PDB entry 7UEA | electron microscopy, 3.49 A resolution | chains A and B of the 9 polymer chains in the assembly

[Chain A]
Name: Photosystem P840 reaction center, large subunit
From: Chlorobaculum tepidum TLS
UniProt: Q8KAY0 (Q8KAY0_CHLTE); numbering as in UniProt (aligned over 1-731)
Sequence (731 residues; each row starts with the number of its first residue):
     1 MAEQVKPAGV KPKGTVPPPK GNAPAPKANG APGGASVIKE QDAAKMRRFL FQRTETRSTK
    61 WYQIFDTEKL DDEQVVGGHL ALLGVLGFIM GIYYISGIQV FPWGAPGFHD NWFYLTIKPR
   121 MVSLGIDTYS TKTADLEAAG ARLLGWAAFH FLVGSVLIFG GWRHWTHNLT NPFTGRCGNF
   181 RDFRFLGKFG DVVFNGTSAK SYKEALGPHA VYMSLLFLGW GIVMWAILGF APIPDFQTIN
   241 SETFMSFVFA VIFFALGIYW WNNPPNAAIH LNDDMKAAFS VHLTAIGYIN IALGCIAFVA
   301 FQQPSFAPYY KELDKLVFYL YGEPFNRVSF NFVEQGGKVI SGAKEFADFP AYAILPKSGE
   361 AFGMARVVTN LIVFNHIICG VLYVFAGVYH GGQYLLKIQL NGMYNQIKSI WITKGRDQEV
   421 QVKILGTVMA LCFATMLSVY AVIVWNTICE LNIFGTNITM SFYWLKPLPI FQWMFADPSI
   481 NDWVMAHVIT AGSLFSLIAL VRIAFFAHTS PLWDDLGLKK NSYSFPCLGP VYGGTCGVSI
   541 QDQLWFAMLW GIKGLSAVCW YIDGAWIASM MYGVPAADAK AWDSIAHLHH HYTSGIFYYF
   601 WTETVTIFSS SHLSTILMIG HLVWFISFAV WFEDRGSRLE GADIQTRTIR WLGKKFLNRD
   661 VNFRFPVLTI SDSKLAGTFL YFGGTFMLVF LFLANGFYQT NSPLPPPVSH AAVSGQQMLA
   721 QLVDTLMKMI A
Not modelled in the structure: 1-57, 336-342, 710-731
Ion coordination: 4Fe-4S cluster Fe: C527, C536 (shared with 2 residues of chain a); Ca2+: D563, Y599, E603, F692, N695, G696
Residues lining bound ligands:
  - bacteriochlorophyll a (BCL), molecule 1: W61, Y62, Q63, F65, D66, T67, K276, F279, L283, L382, Y383, A386, Y389, H390, Q393, Y523, Q541, L544, W545, M548, L675, F679
  - bacteriochlorophyll a (BCL), molecule 2: F65, T67, L70, Q74, V75, G78, H79, L82, W165, Y202, D274, M275, A278, F279, H282, L283, I286, C379, Y383
  - bacteriochlorophyll a (BCL), molecule 3: D72, V75, V76, H79, L80, L83, V153, V156, L157, F180, F183, F185, G196, T197, S198, K200, S201, Y202, A205, P208, H209, Y212, M213, L216
  - bacteriochlorophyll a (BCL), molecule 4: L80, V156, L157, F159, G160, H164, L169, T170, N171, P172, R176, C177, G178, N179, F180, F183, R184, F185, L186, Y212
  - bacteriochlorophyll a (BCL), molecule 5: L83, L86, G87, M90, Y94, I117, R120, M121, L124, I126, W146, F149, H150, V153, G154, L157, M213, L216, F217, W220, V223, E242, I289, L293
  - bacteriochlorophyll a (BCL), molecule 6: L83, Y202, K203, A205, L206, H209, A210, M213, L216, G219, W220, V223, P265, A267, H270, L271, A278, V281, H282, A285, I286, W411
  - bacteriochlorophyll a (BCL), molecule 7: L86, M90, Y93, T116, I117, R120, I286, I289, N290, L293, I372, N375, H376, C379, Y383
  - bacteriochlorophyll a (BCL), molecule 8: Y93, W112, F113, T116, I117, L371, I372, F374, N375, I378, C379, L382, M548, T678, F679, F682, G683, F686, M687, V689, F690, L693
  - bacteriochlorophyll a (BCL), molecule 9: D110, N111, W112, F113, L320, Y321, G322, H612, T615, I616, I619, M687, F690
  - bacteriochlorophyll a (BCL), molecule 10: P119, R120, S123, F217, W220, F236, Q237, T238, I239, S241, E242, M245, S246, F249, L293, I296, F301, S305, F306, Y309, Y310
  - bacteriochlorophyll a (BCL), molecule 11: I269, H270, A277, S280, V281, T284, A285, Y288, V384, V388, G391, G392, Y394, L395, Y404, I410, W411, I412, K414, G415, L497, L500, A504, F505
  - bacteriochlorophyll a (BCL), molecule 12: L431, A434, T435, S438, L465, K466, P467, L468, F471, F475, D482, W483, A486, H487, T490
  - F26 (2-[(1E,3E,5E,7E,9E,11E,13E,15E,17E,19E)-3,7,12,16,20,24-hexamethylpentacosa-1,3,5,7,9,11,13,15,17,19,23-undecaenyl]-1,3,4-trimethyl-benzene): H79, L82, L83, V85, L86, I89, Y93, F113, Y202, H209
  - F39 ([(2R,3S,4S,5R,6R)-6-[(10E,12E,14E)-2,6,10,14,19,23-hexamethyl-25-(2,3,6-trimethylphenyl)pentacosa-6,8,10,12,14,16,18,20,22,24-decaen-2-yl]oxy-3,4,5-tris(oxidanyl)oxan-2-yl]methyl dodecanoate): F236, Q237, Y288, I291, A292, L293, G294, C295, I296, A297, V299, A300, F301, Q303, S305, F306, I372, H376, W411, V501, A504, F505
  - Chlorophyll A ester (G2O), molecule 1: M429, C432, F433, M436, L437, Y440, F495, I498, R502, F546, L549, W550
  - Chlorophyll A ester (G2O), molecule 2: M436, L437, Y440, A441, V444, T447, I448, I453, F454, F495, L549, W550, I552, K553, M570, I596, F597, F600, W624, Y681
  - Chlorophyll A ester (G2O), molecule 3: T615, M618, I619, H621, L622, F625, F628
  - Chlorophyll A ester (G2O), molecule 4: L622, F625, I626, F628, A629, F632, D634, S637, R638, G641, A642, Q645
  - Bacteriochlorophyll A isomer (GS0), molecule 1: M436, V439, I443, V488, A491, G492, I552, K553, S556, A557, W560, I567, I596, F600, T604, I607, F608, L617, H621, W624, Y681, T685, L688, V689, F692
  - Bacteriochlorophyll A isomer (GS0), molecule 2: F597, F600, W601, W624
  - 4Fe-4S cluster (SF4): C527, G529, P530, G534, T535, C536, E633, I670

[Chain B]
Name: Photosystem P840 reaction center iron-sulfur protein
From: Chlorobaculum tepidum TLS
UniProt: Q8KAY1 (Q8KAY1_CHLTE); residue numbers follow UniProt; this construct covers 1-231
Sequence (231 residues; numbered 1 to 231; the number before each row is that of its first residue):
     1 MAEPVENKNQ APAPGAKVPP KGAPAAPKAG APAAPKGPVA PKAGAPAAKT GASAAKQAGK
    61 PRLASLGVTL GRSGVRQESA LPYVKPKAVP PPKPAAPAAK GAPAPKGAPA APAAKAAPGA
   121 PVAKAAPKAK KHYFIIENLC VGCGLCLDKC PPKVNAIGYK FYGDVQEGGF RCYIDQAACI
   181 SCSACFSGDE CPSGALIEVL PDGEVLDFSY TPPERLDFDL RFLHRFHREA R
Not modelled in the structure: 1-3, 16-130, 229-231
Ion coordination: 4Fe-4S cluster Fe site 1: C140, C143, C146, C191; 4Fe-4S cluster Fe site 2: C150, C179, C182, C185
Residues lining bound ligands:
  - 4Fe-4S cluster (SF4), molecule 1: I135, C140, V141, G142, C143, G144, L145, C146, C172, E190, C191, P192, S193, A195, L196
  - 4Fe-4S cluster (SF4), molecule 2: K149, C150, P151, V154, A156, I157, C179, I180, S181, C182, S183, A184, C185

[How chain A and chain B interact]
Residue-residue contacts (38):
  N179(A) with A13(B); P14(B); G15(B)
  R181(A) with A13(B)
  D182(A) with G15(B)
  Q399(A) with P212(B)
  L400(A) with F208(B), hydrophobic
  N401(A) with Y210(B)
  G402(A) with P212(B)
  N405(A) with P212(B); R215(B)
  Q406(A) with R215(B)
  I410(A) with R225(B)
  K414(A) with H227(B)
  D417(A) with D219(B)
  G517(A) with P192(B); S193(B)
  L518(A) with V141(B), hydrophobic; P192(B); S193(B)
  K519(A) with P192(B), hydrogen bond (backbone-backbone); F208(B)
  N521(A) with D189(B), hydrogen bond (side chain-backbone); E190(B); C191(B), hydrogen bond (side chain-backbone); P192(B); F208(B)
  L528(A) with V141(B); C143(B); P192(B), hydrophobic
  P530(A) with G142(B); V165(B), hydrophobic; Q166(B); F170(B), hydrophobic
  V531(A) with V141(B); G168(B)
  Y532(A) with Q166(B), hydrogen bond (backbone-backbone)
  G533(A) with Q166(B), hydrogen bond (backbone-backbone)
Also at the interface, not in a pair above, chain A (23 interface residues in all): S58, G529
Also at the interface, not in a pair above, chain B (26 interface residues in all): K149, P213, L220, F226

[Overview]
The interface between chain A and chain B involves 23 residues on one side and 26 on the other, with 5
hydrogen bonds. Polar pairs include N521(A)-D189(B), N521(A)-C191(B) and K519(A)-P192(B).
Here chain A is Photosystem P840 reaction center, large subunit and chain B is Photosystem P840 reaction
center iron-sulfur protein, both from Chlorobaculum tepidum TLS. Entry 7UEA (Photosynthetic assembly of
Chlorobaculum tepidum (RC-FMO1)) was determined by electron microscopy together with 7UEB from the same study.
